9D47 - chains O and S of the 12 polymer chains in the assembly; structure by electron microscopy, 2.62 A resolution.

Chain O (and S):
Protein: Fatty acid synthase subunit alpha
From: Candida albicans
Notes: EC 2.3.1.86, 1.1.1.100, 2.3.1.41; chain S of this document is another copy of the same molecule, construct and numbering; everything in this record applies to it too
UniProt: P43098 (FAS2_CANAX); numbering as in UniProt (aligned over 1-1885)
Chain sequence (1885 residues; numbered 1 to 1885; the number before each row is that of its first residue):
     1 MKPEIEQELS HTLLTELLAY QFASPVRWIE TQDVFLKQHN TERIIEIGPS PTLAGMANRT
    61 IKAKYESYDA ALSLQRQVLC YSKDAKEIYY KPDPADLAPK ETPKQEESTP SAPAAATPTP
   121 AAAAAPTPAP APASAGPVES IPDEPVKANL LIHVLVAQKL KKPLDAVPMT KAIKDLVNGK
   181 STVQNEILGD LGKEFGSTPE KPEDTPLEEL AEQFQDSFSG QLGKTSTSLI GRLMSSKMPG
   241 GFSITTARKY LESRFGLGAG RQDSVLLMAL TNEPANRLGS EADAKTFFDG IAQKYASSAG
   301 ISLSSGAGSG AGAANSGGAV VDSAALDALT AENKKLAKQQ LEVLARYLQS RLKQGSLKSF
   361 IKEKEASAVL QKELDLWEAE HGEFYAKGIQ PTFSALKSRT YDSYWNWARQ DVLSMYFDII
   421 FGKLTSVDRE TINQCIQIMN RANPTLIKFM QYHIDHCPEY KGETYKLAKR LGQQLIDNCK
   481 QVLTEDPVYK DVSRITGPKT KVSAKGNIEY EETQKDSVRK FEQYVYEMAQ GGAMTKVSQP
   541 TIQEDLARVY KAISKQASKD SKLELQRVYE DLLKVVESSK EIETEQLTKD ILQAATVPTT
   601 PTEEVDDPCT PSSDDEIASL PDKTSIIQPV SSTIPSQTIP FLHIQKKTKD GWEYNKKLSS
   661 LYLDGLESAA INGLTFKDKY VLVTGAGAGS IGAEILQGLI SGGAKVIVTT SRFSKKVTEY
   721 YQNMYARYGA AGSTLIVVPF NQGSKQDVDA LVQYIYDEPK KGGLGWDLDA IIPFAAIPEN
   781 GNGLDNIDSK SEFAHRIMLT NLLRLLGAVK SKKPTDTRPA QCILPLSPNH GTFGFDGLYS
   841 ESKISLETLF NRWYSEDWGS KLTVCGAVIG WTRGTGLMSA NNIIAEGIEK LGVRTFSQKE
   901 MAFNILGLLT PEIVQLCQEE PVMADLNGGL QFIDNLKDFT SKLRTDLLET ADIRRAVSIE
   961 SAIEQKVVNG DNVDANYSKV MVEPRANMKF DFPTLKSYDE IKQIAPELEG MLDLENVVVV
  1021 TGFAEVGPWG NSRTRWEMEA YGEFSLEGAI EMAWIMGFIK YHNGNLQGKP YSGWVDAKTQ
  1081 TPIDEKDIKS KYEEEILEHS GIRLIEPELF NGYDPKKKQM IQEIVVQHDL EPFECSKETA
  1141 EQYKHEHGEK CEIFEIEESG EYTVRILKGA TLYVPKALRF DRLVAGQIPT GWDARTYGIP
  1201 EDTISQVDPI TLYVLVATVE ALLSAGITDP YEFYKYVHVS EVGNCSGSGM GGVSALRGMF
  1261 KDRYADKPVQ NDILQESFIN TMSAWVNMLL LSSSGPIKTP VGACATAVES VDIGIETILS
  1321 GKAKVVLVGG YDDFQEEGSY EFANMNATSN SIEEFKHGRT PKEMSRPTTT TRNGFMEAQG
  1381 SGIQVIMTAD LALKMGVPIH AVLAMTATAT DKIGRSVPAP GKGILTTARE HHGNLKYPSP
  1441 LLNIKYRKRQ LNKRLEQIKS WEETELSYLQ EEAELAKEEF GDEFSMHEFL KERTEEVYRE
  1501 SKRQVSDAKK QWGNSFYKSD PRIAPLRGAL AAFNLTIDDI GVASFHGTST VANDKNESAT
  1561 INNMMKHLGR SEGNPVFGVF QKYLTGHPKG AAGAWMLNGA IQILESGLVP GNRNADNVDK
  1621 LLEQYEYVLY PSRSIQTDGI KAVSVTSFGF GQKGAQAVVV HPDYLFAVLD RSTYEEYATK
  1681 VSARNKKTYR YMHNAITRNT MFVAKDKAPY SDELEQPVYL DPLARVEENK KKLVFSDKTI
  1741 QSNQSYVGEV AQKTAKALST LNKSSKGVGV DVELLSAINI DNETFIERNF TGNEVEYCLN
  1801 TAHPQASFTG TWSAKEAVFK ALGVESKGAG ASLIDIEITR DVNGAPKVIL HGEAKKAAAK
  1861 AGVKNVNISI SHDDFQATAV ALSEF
Unresolved in the structure: 93-332, 425-426, 537-627, 876-878, 971-978, 1434-1438, 1473-1484, 1747-1885
Residues lining bound ligands: Palmitoyl-CoA (PKZ): Val-412, Leu-413, Met-415, Tyr-416, Arg-429, Thr-431, Ile-432, Cys-435, Ile-436, Met-439, Phe-449, Met-450, His-453, Ile-454, Ala-468, Leu-471, Gly-472, Gln-474, Leu-475, Asn-478, Lys-490, Val-492, Arg-519, Lys-520, Glu-522
Swiss-Prot annotation at these positions:
  - active site (For beta-ketoacyl synthase activity): Cys-1304, His-1546, His-1587
  - binding site (acetyl-CoA): Asp-1771 to Glu-1773, Tyr-1797, Ser-1807, Glu-1816 to Ser-1826, Arg-1840 to Asn-1843, Ile-1870 to His-1872
  - binding site (Mg(2+)): Asp-1771, Val-1772, Glu-1773, Ser-1871, His-1872
  - modified residue: Ser-181 (O-(pantetheine 4'-phosphoryl)serine)

Interface between chain O and chain S:
Contacting residue pairs (7; chain O residue first):
  Lys-334(O) with Lys-334(S)
  Asp-1129(O) with Tyr-347(S), hydrogen bond
  Glu-1152(O) with Gln-354(S); Lys-358(S), salt bridge
  Phe-1154(O) with Gln-354(S); Leu-357(S), hydrophobic
  Arg-1165(O) with Gln-354(S)
Other interface residues (no listed pair), chain O (6 interface residues in all): Leu-1167
Other interface residues (no listed pair), chain S (6 interface residues in all): Ile-361

Summary:
The chain O/chain S interface involves 6 residues from each chain, with 1 hydrogen bond and 1 salt bridge.
Among the polar pairs are Glu-1152(O)/Lys-358(S) and Asp-1129(O)/Tyr-347(S). Bound to chain O: Palmitoyl-CoA.
Both chains are Fatty acid synthase subunit alpha (Candida albicans). Entry 9D47 (Atomic model of Candida
albicans Fatty Acid Synthase (FAS) in complex with Palmitoyl-CoA (in vitro binding)) was determined by
electron microscopy (same publication as 9D49, 9P4V, 9P4W, 9D48 and 9D4A).
